PDB entry 4E2F | X-ray diffraction, 2.80 A resolution | chains G and B of the 12 polymer chains in the assembly

[Chain G]
Protein: Aspartate carbamoyltransferase catalytic chain
From: Escherichia coli
Notes: EC 2.1.3.2
Reference sequence: P0A786 (PYRB_ECOLI); residues 1-310 here correspond to UniProt positions 2-311 (UniProt number = residue number + 1)
Sequence (310 residues; row label = number of the first residue in the row):
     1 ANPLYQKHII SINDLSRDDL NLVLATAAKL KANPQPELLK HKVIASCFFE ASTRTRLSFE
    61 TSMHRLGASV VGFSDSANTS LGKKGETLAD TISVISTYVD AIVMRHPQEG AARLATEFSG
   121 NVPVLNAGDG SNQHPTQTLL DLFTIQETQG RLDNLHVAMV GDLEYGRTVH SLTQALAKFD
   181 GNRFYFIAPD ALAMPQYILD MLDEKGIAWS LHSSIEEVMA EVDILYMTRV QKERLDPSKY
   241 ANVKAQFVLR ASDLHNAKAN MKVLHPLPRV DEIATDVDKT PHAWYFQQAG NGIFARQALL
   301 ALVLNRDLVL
Differences from the reference sequence: engineered mutation Glu164 (Lys165 in P0A786), Lys239 (Glu240 in P0A786)
Swiss-Prot annotation at these positions:
  - binding site (carbamoyl phosphate): Arg54, Thr55, Arg105, His134, Gln137, Leu267, Pro268
  - binding site (L-aspartate): Lys84, Arg167, Arg229
Reported in the primary citation:
  - catalytic residues: Arg54, Arg167 (citing earlier work)
  - mutagenesis - K164E/E239K: decreased catalytic activity (citing earlier work)

[Chain B]
Protein: Aspartate carbamoyltransferase regulatory chain
From: Escherichia coli
Reference sequence: P0A7F3 (PYRI_ECOLI); residue numbers follow UniProt; this construct covers 1-153
Sequence (153 residues; row label = number of the first residue in the row):
     1 MTHDNKLQVE AIKRGTVIDH IPAQIGFKLL SLFKLTETDQ RITIGLNLPS GEMGRKDLIK
    61 IENTFLSEDQ VDQLALYAPQ ATVNRIDNYE VVGKSRPSLP ERIDNVLVCP NSNCISHAEP
   121 VSSSFAVRKR ANDIALKCKY CEKEFSHNVV LAN
Not modelled in the structure: 1-9
Bound ions: Zn2+: Cys109, Cys114, Cys138, Cys141
Swiss-Prot annotation at these positions:
  - binding site (Zn(2+)): Cys109, Cys114, Cys138, Cys141

[How chain G and chain B interact]
Residue-residue contacts (6):
  Pro237(G) - Ser112(B)
  Ser238(G) - Lys143(B)
  Ser238(G) - Phe145(B)
  Ala241(G) - Val149(B)
  Asn242(G) - Phe145(B)
  Asn242(G) - Val149(B)
Interface residues without a listed pair, chain B (7 interface residues in all): Pro110, Asn111, Ser146

[Summary]
Chain G and chain B form an interface of 4 and 7 residues respectively. Cys109(B), Cys114(B), Cys138(B) and
Cys141(B) coordinate Zn2+. Curated annotation (UniProt) lists 7 carbamoyl phosphate-binding residues and 3
L-aspartate-binding residues on chain G; 4 Zn2+-binding residues on chain B. The paper reports catalytic
residues Arg54(G) and Arg167(G); K164E/E239K of chain G reduce catalytic activity.
Chain G is Aspartate carbamoyltransferase catalytic chain and chain B is Aspartate carbamoyltransferase
regulatory chain, both from Escherichia coli; the structure, Crystal Structure of E. coli Aspartate
Transcarbamoylase K164E/E239K Mutant in an intermediate state, was determined by X-ray diffraction.
